PDB entry 6J0B | electron microscopy, 2.90 A resolution | chains D and d of the 24 polymer chains in the assembly

== Chain D ==
Protein: Pvc2
Source organism: Photorhabdus asymbiotica subsp. asymbiotica (strain ATCC 43949 / 3105-77)
UniProtKB: B6VNP3 (B6VNP3_PHOAA); residue numbers follow UniProt; this construct covers 1-355
Chain sequence (355 residues; each row starts with the number of its first residue):
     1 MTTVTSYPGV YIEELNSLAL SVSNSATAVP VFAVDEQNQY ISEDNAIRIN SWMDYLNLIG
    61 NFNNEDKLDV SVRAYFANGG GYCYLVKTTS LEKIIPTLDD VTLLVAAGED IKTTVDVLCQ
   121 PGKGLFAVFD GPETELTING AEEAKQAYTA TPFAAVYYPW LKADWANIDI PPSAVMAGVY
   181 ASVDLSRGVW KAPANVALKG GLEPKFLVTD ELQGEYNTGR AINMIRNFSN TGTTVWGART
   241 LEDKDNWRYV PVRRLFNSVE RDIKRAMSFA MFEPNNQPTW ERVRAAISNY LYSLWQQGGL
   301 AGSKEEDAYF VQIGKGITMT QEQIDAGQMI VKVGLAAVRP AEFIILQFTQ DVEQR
Not modelled in the structure: 1, 354-355

== Chain d ==
Protein: Pvc1
Source organism: Photorhabdus asymbiotica subsp. asymbiotica (strain ATCC 43949 / 3105-77)
UniProtKB: B6VNP4 (B6VNP4_PHOAA); residues 1-149 here = UniProt positions 1-149
Chain sequence (149 residues; numbered 1 to 149; the number before each row is that of its first residue):
     1 MSTSTSQIAV EYPIPVYRFI VSVGDEKIPF NSVSGLDISY DTIEYRDGVG NWFKMPGQSQ
    61 STNITLRKGV FPGKTELFDW INSIQLNQVE KKDITISLTN DAGTELLMTW NVSNAFPTSL
   121 TSPSFDATSN DIAVQEITLM ADRVIMQAV
Not modelled in the structure: 1

== Interface between chain D and chain d ==
Residue-residue contacts (6):
  Arg187(D) - Asp25(d)  hydrogen bond (side chain-backbone)
  Arg187(D) - Glu26(d)
  Arg187(D) - Lys27(d)
  Trp295(D) - Ala102(d)  hydrophobic
  Ser303(D) - Asn100(d)
  Ser303(D) - Thr104(d)
Other interface residues (no listed pair), chain D (4 interface residues in all): Gly302
Other interface residues (no listed pair), chain d (7 interface residues in all): Asp101

== In short ==
4 residues of chain D face 7 of chain d across their interface, with 1 hydrogen bond. Its one hydrogen-bonded
contact is Arg187(D)-Asp25(d).
Here chain D is Pvc2 and chain d is Pvc1, both from Photorhabdus asymbiotica subsp. asymbiotica (strain ATCC
43949 / 3105-77). Entry 6J0B (Cryo-EM Structure of an Extracellular Contractile Injection System, PVC
sheath-tube complex in extended state) was determined by electron microscopy together with 6J0C, 6J0F, 6J0M
and 6J0N from the same study.
